Entry 4QW3 (X-ray diffraction, 2.90 A resolution); this record covers chains H and Z of the 28 polymer chains in the assembly.

== Chain H ==
Protein: Proteasome subunit beta type-2
Organism: Saccharomyces cerevisiae
Notes: EC 3.4.25.1
UniProtKB: P25043 (PSB2_YEAST); residues 1-232 here correspond to UniProt positions 30-261 (UniProt number = residue number + 29)
Amino-acid sequence (232 residues; each row starts with the number of its first residue):
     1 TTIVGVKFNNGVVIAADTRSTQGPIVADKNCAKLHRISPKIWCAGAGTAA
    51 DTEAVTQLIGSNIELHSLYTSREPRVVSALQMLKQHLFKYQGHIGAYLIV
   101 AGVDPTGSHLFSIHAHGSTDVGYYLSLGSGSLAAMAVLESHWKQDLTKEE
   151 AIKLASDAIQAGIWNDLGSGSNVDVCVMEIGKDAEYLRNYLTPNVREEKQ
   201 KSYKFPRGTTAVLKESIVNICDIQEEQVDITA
Disordered / not traced: 227-232
UniProt features mapped onto this chain:
  - active site: Thr1 (Nucleophile)
Covalent attachments: bortezomib (BO2) linked to Thr1
Ligand contacts: bortezomib (BO2; N-[(1R)-1-(dihydroxyboryl)-3-methylbutyl]-N-(pyrazin-2-ylcarbonyl)-L-phenylalaninamide): Arg19, Ser20, Thr21, Gln22, Ala27, Cys31, Lys33, Gly45, Ala46, Gly47, Thr48, Ala49, Thr52, Gly168

== Chain Z ==
Protein: Proteasome subunit beta type-6
Organism: Saccharomyces cerevisiae
Notes: EC 3.4.25.1
UniProtKB: P23724 (PSB6_YEAST); residues 1-222 here correspond to UniProt positions 20-241 (UniProt number = residue number + 19)
Amino-acid sequence (222 residues; each row starts with the number of its first residue):
     1 QFNPYGDNGGTILGIAGEDFAVLAGDTRNITDYSINSRYEPKVFDCGDNI
    51 VMSANGFAADGDALVKRFKNSVKWYHFDHNDKKLSINSAARNIQHLLYGK
   101 RFFPYYVHTIIAGLDEDGKGAVYSFDPVGSYEREQCRAGGAAASLIMPFL
   151 DNQVNFKNQYEPGTNGKVKKPLKYLSVEEVIKLVRDSFTSATERHIQVGD
   201 GLEILIVTKDGVRKEFYELKRD
Bound ions: Mg2+: Thr192, Val198

== Interface between chain H and chain Z ==
Residue-residue contacts - 59 pairs, chain H then chain Z:
  Arg19(H) - Ile196(Z)
  Arg19(H) - Asp222(Z)  salt bridge
  Gly23(H) - Tyr33(Z)
  Pro24(H) - His195(Z)
  Pro24(H) - Ile196(Z)  hydrogen bond (backbone-backbone)
  Ile25(H) - Arg194(Z)
  Ile25(H) - His195(Z)
  Val26(H) - Glu193(Z)
  Val26(H) - Arg194(Z)  hydrogen bond (backbone-backbone)
  Val26(H) - Ile196(Z)  hydrophobic
  Ala27(H) - Arg194(Z)  hydrogen bond (backbone-side chain)
  Lys29(H) - Glu193(Z)  salt bridge
  Lys29(H) - Arg194(Z)
  Ile163(H) - Asp222(Z)
  Trp164(H) - Ile35(Z)
  Trp164(H) - Arg38(Z)  hydrogen bond (backbone-side chain)
  Trp164(H) - Arg221(Z)
  Trp164(H) - Asp222(Z)
  Asn165(H) - Tyr33(Z)
  Asn165(H) - Arg38(Z)
  Asp166(H) - Tyr33(Z)
  Asp166(H) - Asp222(Z)
  Leu167(H) - Arg28(Z)
  Leu167(H) - Ile30(Z)  hydrophobic
  Leu167(H) - Asp32(Z)
  Leu167(H) - Tyr33(Z)  hydrogen bond (backbone-backbone)
  Leu167(H) - Ile35(Z)  hydrophobic
  Leu167(H) - Ile196(Z)
  Gly168(H) - Tyr33(Z)
  Ser169(H) - Asp222(Z)
  Gly170(H) - Asp222(Z)
  Ser171(H) - Asp222(Z)  hydrogen bond (backbone-side chain)
  Asn194(H) - Lys220(Z)  hydrogen bond (backbone-side chain)
  Asn194(H) - Asp222(Z)
  Arg196(H) - Thr189(Z)
  Arg196(H) - Ser190(Z)  hydrogen bond
  Arg196(H) - Glu193(Z)
  Glu197(H) - Arg185(Z)  salt bridge
  Lys199(H) - Asp186(Z)
  Gln200(H) - Lys182(Z)
  Gln200(H) - Arg185(Z)  hydrogen bond
  Gln200(H) - Asp186(Z)  hydrogen bond (backbone-side chain)
  Lys201(H) - Glu179(Z)
  Lys201(H) - Asp186(Z)  hydrogen bond (backbone-side chain)
  Tyr203(H) - Phe149(Z)
  Tyr203(H) - Gln153(Z)
  Tyr203(H) - Leu183(Z)
  Tyr203(H) - Asp186(Z)  hydrogen bond
  Phe205(H) - Asn152(Z)
  Phe205(H) - Gln153(Z)
  Phe205(H) - Gln159(Z)
  Pro206(H) - Pro162(Z)  hydrophobic
  Arg207(H) - Pro162(Z)
  Thr209(H) - Asn158(Z)
  Thr209(H) - Gln159(Z)
  Thr209(H) - Tyr160(Z)  hydrogen bond (backbone-backbone)
  Thr210(H) - Asn165(Z)
  Ala211(H) - Gly166(Z)
  Val212(H) - Asn165(Z)
Also at the interface, not in a pair above, chain H (34 interface residues in all): Thr21, Asp28, Val195, Gly208
Also at the interface, not in a pair above, chain Z (33 interface residues in all): Ser34, Leu145, Glu161, Glu218

== Overview ==
The interface between chain H and chain Z involves 34 residues on one side and 33 on the other; the contacts
include 13 hydrogen bonds and 3 salt bridges. Among the polar pairs are Arg19(H)-Asp222(Z), Lys29(H)-Glu193(Z)
and Glu197(H)-Arg185(Z). Bortezomib is covalently linked to Thr1(H).
Here chain H is Proteasome subunit beta type-2 and chain Z is Proteasome subunit beta type-6, both from
Saccharomyces cerevisiae. Entry 4QW3 (yCP beta5-C63F mutant in complex with bortezomib) was determined by
X-ray diffraction together with 4QUX, 4QUY, 4QV0, 4QV1, 4QV3, 4QV4 and 42 further entries from the same study.
